PDB entry 1TN9 | solution NMR | chains B and A of the 3 polymer chains in the assembly

[Chain B]
Molecule: 13-nt DNA strand
Sequence (13 nucleotides; numbered 101 to 113; the number before each row is that of its first residue):
   101 GAGTAGTAAA TTC

[Chain A]
Molecule: Protein (INTEGRASE)
Source organism: Enterococcus faecalis
Notes: fragment: n-terminal dna binding domain
Reference sequence: P22886 (TNR6_ENTFA); numbering as in UniProt (aligned over 3-71)
Chain sequence (69 residues; each row starts with the number of its first residue):
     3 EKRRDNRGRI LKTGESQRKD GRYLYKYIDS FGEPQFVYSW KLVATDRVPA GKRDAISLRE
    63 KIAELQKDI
Sequence notes: engineered mutation Ala57 (Cys in P22886)

[How chain B and chain A interact]
Pairs across the interface (21; chain B residue first):
  DG101(B) with Ile30(A), phosphate contact
  DA102(B) with Thr15(A), phosphate contact; Gly16(A), phosphate contact
  DG103(B) with Arg5(A), phosphate contact; Thr15(A), phosphate contact; Gly16(A), phosphate contact; Glu17(A), phosphate contact; Ser18(A), phosphate contact; Lys28(A), base contact
  DT104(B) with Ser18(A), phosphate contact; Gln19(A), phosphate contact; Leu26(A), base contact; Lys28(A), base contact; Phe38(A), base contact
  DA105(B) with Arg20(A), base contact; Lys21(A), phosphate contact; Phe38(A), base contact
  DG106(B) with Arg20(A), base contact; Lys21(A), phosphate contact
  DT111(B) with Arg55(A), sugar contact
  DT112(B) with Arg55(A), sugar contact
Interface residues without a listed pair, chain A (15 interface residues in all): Lys14, Tyr29

[In short]
The interface between chain B and chain A involves 8 residues on one side and 15 on the other.
Chain B is a 13-nt DNA strand and chain A is Protein (INTEGRASE) (Enterococcus faecalis); the structure, The
solution structure of TN916 integrase N-terminal domain/DNA complex, was determined by solution NMR together
with 1B69 from the same study.
